PDB entry 7V6O | electron microscopy, 4.56 A resolution (low resolution: residue-level contacts below are approximate; hydrogen-bond / salt-bridge calls are withheld) | chains A and C of the 9 polymer chains in the assembly

# Chain A (and C)
Name: Spike glycoprotein
From: Human betacoronavirus 2c EMC/2012
Notes: chain C of this document is another copy of the same molecule, construct and numbering; everything in this record applies to it too
UniProt: K0BRG7 (K0BRG7_MERS); numbering as in UniProt (aligned over 18-1206)
Chain sequence (1189 residues; row label = number of the first residue in the row):
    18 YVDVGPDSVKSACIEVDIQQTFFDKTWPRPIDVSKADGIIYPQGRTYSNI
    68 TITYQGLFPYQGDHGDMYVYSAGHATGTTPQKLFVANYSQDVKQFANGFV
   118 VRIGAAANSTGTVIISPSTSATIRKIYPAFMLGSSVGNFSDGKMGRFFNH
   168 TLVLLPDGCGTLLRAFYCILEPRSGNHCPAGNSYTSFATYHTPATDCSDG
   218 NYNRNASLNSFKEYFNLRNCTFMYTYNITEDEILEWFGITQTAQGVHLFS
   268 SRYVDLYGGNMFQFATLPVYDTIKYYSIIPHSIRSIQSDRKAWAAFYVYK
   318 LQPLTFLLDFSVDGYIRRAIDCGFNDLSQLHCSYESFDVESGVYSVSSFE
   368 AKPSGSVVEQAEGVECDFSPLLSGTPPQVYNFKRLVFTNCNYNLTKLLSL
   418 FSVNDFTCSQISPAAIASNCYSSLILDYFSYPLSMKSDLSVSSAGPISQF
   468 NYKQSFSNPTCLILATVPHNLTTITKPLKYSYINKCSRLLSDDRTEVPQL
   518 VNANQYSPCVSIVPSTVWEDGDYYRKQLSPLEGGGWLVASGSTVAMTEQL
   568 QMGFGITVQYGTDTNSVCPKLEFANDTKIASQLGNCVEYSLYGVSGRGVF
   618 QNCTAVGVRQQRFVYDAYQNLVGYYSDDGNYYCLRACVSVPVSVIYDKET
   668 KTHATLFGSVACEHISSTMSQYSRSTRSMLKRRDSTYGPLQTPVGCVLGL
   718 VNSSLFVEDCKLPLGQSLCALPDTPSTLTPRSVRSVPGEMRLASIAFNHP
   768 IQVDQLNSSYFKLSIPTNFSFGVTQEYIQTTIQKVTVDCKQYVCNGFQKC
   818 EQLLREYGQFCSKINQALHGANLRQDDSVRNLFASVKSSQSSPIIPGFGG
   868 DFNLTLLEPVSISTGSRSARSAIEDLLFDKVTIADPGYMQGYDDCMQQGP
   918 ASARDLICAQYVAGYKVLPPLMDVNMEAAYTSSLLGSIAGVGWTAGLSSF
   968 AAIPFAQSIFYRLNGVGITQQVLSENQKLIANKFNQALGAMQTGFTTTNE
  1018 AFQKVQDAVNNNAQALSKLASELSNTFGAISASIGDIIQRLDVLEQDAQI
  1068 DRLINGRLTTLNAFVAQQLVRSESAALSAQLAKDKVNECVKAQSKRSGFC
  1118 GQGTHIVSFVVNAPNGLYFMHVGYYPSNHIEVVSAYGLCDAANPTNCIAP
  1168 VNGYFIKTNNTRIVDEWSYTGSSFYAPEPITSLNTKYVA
Disordered / not traced: 97, 378-380, 587-594, 699-709, 745-756, 777, 878-885, 916-923 (chain C: 378-381, 589-596, 699-709, 745-756, 878-885, 916-923, 1110)
Cystine bridges: Cys30-Cys195, Cys176-Cys214, Cys185-Cys237, Cys339-Cys349, Cys383-Cys407, Cys425-Cys478, Cys437-Cys585, Cys620-Cys650, Cys679-Cys713, Cys811-Cys817, Cys1106-Cys1117

# Chain A / chain C interface
Pairs across the interface - 131 pairs, chain A then chain C:
  Tyr58(A) with Val625(C); Gln628(C)
  Pro59(A) with Gln628(C)
  Gln60(A) with Gln628(C)
  Gly61(A) with Gln628(C)
  Arg62(A) with Gln628(C); Phe630(C); Tyr632(C)
  Thr63(A) with Val625(C); Gln628(C); Phe630(C); Val631(C); Tyr632(C); Tyr641(C)
  Tyr64(A) with Val631(C); Tyr632(C)
  Ser65(A) with Val631(C); Tyr632(C); Asp633(C)
  Ile67(A) with Asp633(C)
  Ile69(A) with Ala634(C)
  Val271(A) with Gln627(C)
  Val329(A) with Val623(C)
  Asp330(A) with Gly624(C); Val625(C)
  Gly331(A) with Val625(C)
  Tyr332(A) with Val625(C)
  Asp805(A) with Val363(C); Ser364(C); Ser365(C)
  Gln808(A) with Ser364(C); Ser365(C)
  Asn812(A) with Glu367(C)
  Arg822(A) with Gln72(C); Thr322(C)
  Glu823(A) with Gln72(C)
  Ser829(A) with Ser350(C)
  Gln833(A) with Ser350(C); Tyr351(C)
  His836(A) with Val360(C); Tyr361(C)
  Leu840(A) with Ser734(C)
  Asp843(A) with Ser734(C)
  Arg847(A) with Ser734(C)
  Lys854(A) with Asn765(C); Pro767(C)
  Ser856(A) with Pro767(C); Ile768(C)
  Gln857(A) with Ile768(C); Val770(C); Ser781(C)
  Ser858(A) with Gln769(C); Val770(C)
  Ser859(A) with Val770(C); Gln772(C)
  Pro860(A) with Gln772(C)
  Ile861(A) with Gln769(C)
  Ile862(A) with Gln772(C)
  Gly904(A) with Ser676(C)
  Tyr905(A) with Ser676(C); Leu715(C)
  Met906(A) with Val677(C); Ala678(C); Cys713(C); Val714(C); Leu715(C); Gly716(C)
  Tyr909(A) with Val655(C); Ser656(C); Val657(C); Ser676(C); Val677(C); His681(C)
  Asp910(A) with Ala678(C)
  Cys912(A) with Arg652(C)
  Met913(A) with Gln618(C); Arg652(C); His681(C)
  Gln914(A) with Gln618(C)
  Gln915(A) with Gln618(C); Cys620(C); Arg652(C)
  Gln927(A) with Ser656(C)
  Tyr928(A) with Arg652(C); Ala653(C); Cys654(C); Val655(C); Ser656(C)
  Ala930(A) with Ser365(C)
  Lys933(A) with Pro658(C); Gly675(C); Ser676(C)
  Pro936(A) with Leu715(C); Cys736(C)
  Leu938(A) with Ser734(C); Leu735(C); Cys736(C); Ala737(C)
  Asp940(A) with Leu738(C)
  Met943(A) with Phe764(C)
  Ala946(A) with Asn765(C)
  Tyr947(A) with Asn765(C)
  Ser950(A) with Pro767(C)
  Trp960(A) with Tyr1153(C); Ile1165(C); Asn1169(C)
  Thr961(A) with Ile1165(C)
  Ala962(A) with Ala1166(C)
  Ser966(A) with Leu780(C); Ser781(C)
  Ala968(A) with Val770(C); Phe778(C); Lys779(C)
  Ala969(A) with Val770(C); Asp771(C); Gln772(C); Leu773(C); Phe778(C); Lys779(C)
  Ile970(A) with Gln772(C); Phe778(C)
  Pro971(A) with Gln772(C); Phe778(C)
  Gln988(A) with Ile1197(C); Ser1199(C)
  Ser1038(A) with Tyr635(C)
  Asn1042(A) with Tyr635(C)
  Thr1043(A) with Gln636(C)
  Arg1113(A) with Ser1114(C)
  Phe1191(A) with Glu1195(C); Pro1196(C)
Interface residues without a listed pair, chain A (74 interface residues in all): Phe279, Ser855, Met939, Phe972, Ser1048, Asn1104
Interface residues without a listed pair, chain C (75 interface residues in all): Leu321, Ser362, Cys650, Cys679, Pro1167, Val1168, Thr1198

# In short
The interface between chain A and chain C involves 74 residues on one side and 75 on the other.
Chain A and chain C are both Spike glycoprotein (Human betacoronavirus 2c EMC/2012); the structure, MERS S
ectodomain trimer in complex with neutralizing antibody 111 (state 2), was determined by electron microscopy.
